6AVG - chains C and D of the 5 polymer chains in the assembly; structure by X-ray diffraction, 2.60 A resolution.

# Chain C
Molecule: T-cell receptor alpha variable 4, TCR alpha chain
Source organism: Homo sapiens
UniProt: A0A0B4J268 (A0A0B4J268_HUMAN); residues 4-95 here correspond to UniProt positions 18-109 (UniProt number = residue number + 14)
Sequence (202 residues; row label = number of the first residue in the row):
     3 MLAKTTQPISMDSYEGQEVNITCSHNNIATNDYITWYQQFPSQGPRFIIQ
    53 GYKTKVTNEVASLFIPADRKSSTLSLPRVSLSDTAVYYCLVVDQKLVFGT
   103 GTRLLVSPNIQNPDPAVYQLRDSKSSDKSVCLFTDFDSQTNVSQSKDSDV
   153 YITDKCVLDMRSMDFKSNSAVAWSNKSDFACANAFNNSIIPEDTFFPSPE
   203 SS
Disordered / not traced: 3-4, 201-204
Differences from the reference sequence: initiating methionine (3); conflict V94 (Gly108 in A0A0B4J268)
Disulfides: C25-C91, C133-C183

# Chain D
Molecule: T-cell receptor beta variable 9, TCR beta chain
Source organism: Homo sapiens
UniProt: A0A0B4J1U6 (A0A0B4J1U6_HUMAN); residues 4-98 here correspond to UniProt positions 20-114 (UniProt number = residue number + 16)
Sequence (245 residues; row label = number of the first residue in the row):
     3 MDSGVTQTPKHLITATGQRVTLRCSPRSGDLSVYWYQQSLDQGLQFLIQY
    53 YNGEERAKGNILERFSAQQFPDLHSELNLSSLELGDSALYFCASSGGHTG
   103 SNEQFFGPGTRLTVLEDLKNVFPPEVAVFEPSEAEISHTQKATLVCLATG
   153 FYPDHVELSWWVNGKEVHSGVCTDPQPLKEQPALNDSRYALSSRLRVSAT
   203 FWQNPRNHFRCQVQFYGLSENDEWTQDRAKPVTQIVSAEAWGRAD
Differences from the reference sequence: initiating methionine (3); conflict Q51 (His67 in A0A0B4J1U6), G98 (Val114 in A0A0B4J1U6)
Disulfides: C26-C94, C148-C213
Swiss-Prot annotation at these positions:
  - glycosylation: N80 (N-linked (GlcNAc...) asparagine)

# How chain C and chain D interact
Contacting residue pairs (74):
  Y39(C) with E105(D); Q106(D), hydrogen bond (side chain-backbone); F108(D), hydrophobic
  Q41(C) with Q40(D), hydrogen bond; L46(D); F93(D)
  S44(C) with L91(D); F93(D); P110(D)
  Q45(C) with F93(D)
  G46(C) with F93(D); F108(D); G109(D)
  P47(C) with L46(D), hydrophobic; F108(D)
  F49(C) with E105(D)
  Q52(C) with N104(D), hydrogen bond
  Y90(C) with Q40(D), hydrogen bond
  L98(C) with Y38(D); Q106(D)
  F100(C) with G45(D); L46(D)
  G101(C) with G45(D), hydrogen bond (backbone-backbone)
  D116(C) with H140(D), salt bridge
  Y120(C) with S134(D); A136(D), hydrophobic; E137(D); H140(D); T141(D)
  Q121(C) with S134(D)
  L122(C) with F131(D); E132(D); T145(D); V147(D), hydrophobic
  D124(C) with V130(D); F131(D); E132(D)
  K130(C) with F131(D)
  V132(C) with F131(D), hydrophobic; V147(D), hydrophobic; L149(D), hydrophobic
  L134(C) with T145(D)
  T136(C) with R198(D)
  D137(C) with T141(D); R198(D), salt bridge
  Y153(C) with E182(D), hydrogen bond (side chain-backbone)
  I154(C) with L180(D)
  T155(C) with D176(D); S194(D), hydrogen bond; R196(D)
  D156(C) with R196(D)
  C158(C) with C174(D), disulfide; T175(D); R196(D)
  V159(C) with C174(D), hydrogen bond (backbone-side chain)
  L160(C) with G172(D); C174(D), hydrophobic; R198(D)
  D161(C) with S171(D); G172(D), hydrogen bond (backbone-backbone)
  M162(C) with K143(D); R198(D); V199(D)
  R163(C) with S171(D), hydrogen bond (backbone-side chain)
  M165(C) with K143(D)
  F167(C) with K143(D); R198(D)
  S169(C) with R198(D), hydrogen bond
  S171(C) with R196(D), hydrogen bond
  V173(C) with V147(D), hydrophobic
  W175(C) with L149(D), hydrophobic; L180(D), hydrophobic; A192(D), hydrophobic
  P199(C) with A136(D), hydrophobic
Interface residues without a listed pair, chain C (46 interface residues in all): T102, R123, S125, Q146, S164, A172, F197
Interface residues without a listed pair, chain D (42 interface residues in all): D43, Q44, F48, P133, V173, S200
Disulfides between the chains: C158(C)-C174(D)

# In short
46 residues of chain C face 42 of chain D across their interface, with 1 disulfide bond, 12 hydrogen bonds and
2 salt bridges. Polar pairs include D116(C)-H140(D), D137(C)-R198(D) and Y39(C)-Q106(D).
Chain C is T-cell receptor alpha variable 4, TCR alpha chain and chain D is T-cell receptor beta variable 9,
TCR beta chain, both from Homo sapiens; the structure, Crystal structure of the KFJ37 TCR-NY-ESO-1-HLA-B*07:02
complex, was determined by X-ray diffraction, deposited together with 6AT5, 6AT6 and 6AVF.
